5DFH - chains A and D of the 4 polymer chains in the assembly; structure by X-ray diffraction, 1.95 A resolution.

# Chain A
Name: DNA-(apurinic or apyrimidinic site) lyase
From: Homo sapiens
Notes: EC 3.1.-.-, 4.2.99.18
UniProt: P27695 (APEX1_HUMAN); residues 43-318 here = UniProt positions 43-318
Amino-acid sequence (276 residues; each row starts with the number of its first residue):
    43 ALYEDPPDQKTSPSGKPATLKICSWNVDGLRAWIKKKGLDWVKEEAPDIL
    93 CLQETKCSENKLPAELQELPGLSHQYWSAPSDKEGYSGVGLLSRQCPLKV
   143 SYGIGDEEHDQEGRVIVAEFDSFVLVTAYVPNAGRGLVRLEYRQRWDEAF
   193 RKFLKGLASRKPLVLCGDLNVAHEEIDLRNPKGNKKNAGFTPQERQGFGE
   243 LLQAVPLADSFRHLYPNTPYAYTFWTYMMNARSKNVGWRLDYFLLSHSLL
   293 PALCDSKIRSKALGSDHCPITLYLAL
Unresolved in the structure: 201
Ion coordination: Mg2+: Glu-96 (shared with 3DR_1(D) of chain D)
From the paper describing this entry:
  - binding site for the 11-nt DNA strand (chain D): Tyr-171, Asn-174, Asp-210, Asn-212, His-309
  - Mg2+ coordination: Glu-96
  - Mg2+ coordination through a water molecule: Asp-70, Asp-308
  - mutagenesis - R181A (3-fold): decreased binding to product DNA
  - mutagenesis - R181A (Kd = 0.4 nM): unchanged binding to substrate DNA
  - mutagenesis - R181A: decreased catalytic activity on AP-site incision
  - catalytic residues: Tyr-171, Asp-210, Asn-212, His-309 (proposed by the authors, not directly observed)

# Chain D
Molecule: 11-nt DNA strand
Sequence (11 nucleotides; row label = number of the first residue in the row):
     1 XCGACGGATCC
Modified residues: 3DR (1',2'-dideoxyribofuranose-5'-phosphate) at position 1
Ion coordination: Mg2+: 3DR_1 (shared with Glu-96(A) of chain A)

# Chain A / chain D interface
Residue-residue contacts - 22 pairs, chain A then chain D:
  Asn-68(A) with 3DR_1(D), phosphate contact
  Glu-96(A) with 3DR_1(D), phosphate contact
  Tyr-171(A) with 3DR_1(D), hydrogen bond to the phosphate
  Asn-174(A) with 3DR_1(D), hydrogen bond to the sugar
  Arg-177(A) with DC2(D), base contact
  Asp-210(A) with 3DR_1(D), phosphate contact
  Asn-212(A) with 3DR_1(D), hydrogen bond to the phosphate
  Asn-222(A) with DG3(D), hydrogen bond to the phosphate
  Asn-226(A) with DC2(D), sugar contact; DG3(D), hydrogen bond to the phosphate
  Asn-229(A) with DC2(D), sugar contact
  Ala-230(A) with 3DR_1(D), sugar contact
  Phe-266(A) with 3DR_1(D), sugar contact; DC2(D), phosphate contact
  Thr-268(A) with DG3(D), sugar contact
  Met-271(A) with DA4(D), sugar contact
  Lys-276(A) with DA4(D), salt bridge to the phosphate
  Val-278(A) with DG3(D), phosphate contact
  Trp-280(A) with DC2(D), sugar contact; DG3(D), hydrogen bond to the phosphate
  Leu-282(A) with 3DR_1(D), phosphate contact
  His-309(A) with 3DR_1(D), salt bridge to the phosphate
Also at the interface, not in a pair above, chain A (22 interface residues in all): Gly-231, Met-270, Ala-273

# Summary
The interface between chain A and chain D involves 22 residues on one side and 4 on the other, with 6 hydrogen
bonds and 2 salt bridges. Among the polar pairs are Asn-174(A)/3DR_1(D), Tyr-171(A)/3DR_1(D) and
Asn-212(A)/3DR_1(D). From the paper: catalytic residues Tyr-171(A), Asp-210(A) and Asn-212(A) among others;
R181A of chain A reduces binding to product DNA.
Chain A is DNA-(apurinic or apyrimidinic site) lyase (Homo sapiens) and chain D is an 11-nt DNA strand; the
structure, Human APE1 mismatch product complex, was determined by X-ray diffraction (same publication as 5DFF,
5DFI, 5DFJ and 5DG0).
